4V58 - chains B and G of the 12 polymer chains in the assembly; structure by X-ray diffraction, 3.10 A resolution.

[Chain B]
Name: Fatty acid synthase alpha subunits
Source organism: Thermomyces lanuginosus
Amino-acid sequence (1878 residues; numbered 1 to 1878; the number before each row is that of its first residue):
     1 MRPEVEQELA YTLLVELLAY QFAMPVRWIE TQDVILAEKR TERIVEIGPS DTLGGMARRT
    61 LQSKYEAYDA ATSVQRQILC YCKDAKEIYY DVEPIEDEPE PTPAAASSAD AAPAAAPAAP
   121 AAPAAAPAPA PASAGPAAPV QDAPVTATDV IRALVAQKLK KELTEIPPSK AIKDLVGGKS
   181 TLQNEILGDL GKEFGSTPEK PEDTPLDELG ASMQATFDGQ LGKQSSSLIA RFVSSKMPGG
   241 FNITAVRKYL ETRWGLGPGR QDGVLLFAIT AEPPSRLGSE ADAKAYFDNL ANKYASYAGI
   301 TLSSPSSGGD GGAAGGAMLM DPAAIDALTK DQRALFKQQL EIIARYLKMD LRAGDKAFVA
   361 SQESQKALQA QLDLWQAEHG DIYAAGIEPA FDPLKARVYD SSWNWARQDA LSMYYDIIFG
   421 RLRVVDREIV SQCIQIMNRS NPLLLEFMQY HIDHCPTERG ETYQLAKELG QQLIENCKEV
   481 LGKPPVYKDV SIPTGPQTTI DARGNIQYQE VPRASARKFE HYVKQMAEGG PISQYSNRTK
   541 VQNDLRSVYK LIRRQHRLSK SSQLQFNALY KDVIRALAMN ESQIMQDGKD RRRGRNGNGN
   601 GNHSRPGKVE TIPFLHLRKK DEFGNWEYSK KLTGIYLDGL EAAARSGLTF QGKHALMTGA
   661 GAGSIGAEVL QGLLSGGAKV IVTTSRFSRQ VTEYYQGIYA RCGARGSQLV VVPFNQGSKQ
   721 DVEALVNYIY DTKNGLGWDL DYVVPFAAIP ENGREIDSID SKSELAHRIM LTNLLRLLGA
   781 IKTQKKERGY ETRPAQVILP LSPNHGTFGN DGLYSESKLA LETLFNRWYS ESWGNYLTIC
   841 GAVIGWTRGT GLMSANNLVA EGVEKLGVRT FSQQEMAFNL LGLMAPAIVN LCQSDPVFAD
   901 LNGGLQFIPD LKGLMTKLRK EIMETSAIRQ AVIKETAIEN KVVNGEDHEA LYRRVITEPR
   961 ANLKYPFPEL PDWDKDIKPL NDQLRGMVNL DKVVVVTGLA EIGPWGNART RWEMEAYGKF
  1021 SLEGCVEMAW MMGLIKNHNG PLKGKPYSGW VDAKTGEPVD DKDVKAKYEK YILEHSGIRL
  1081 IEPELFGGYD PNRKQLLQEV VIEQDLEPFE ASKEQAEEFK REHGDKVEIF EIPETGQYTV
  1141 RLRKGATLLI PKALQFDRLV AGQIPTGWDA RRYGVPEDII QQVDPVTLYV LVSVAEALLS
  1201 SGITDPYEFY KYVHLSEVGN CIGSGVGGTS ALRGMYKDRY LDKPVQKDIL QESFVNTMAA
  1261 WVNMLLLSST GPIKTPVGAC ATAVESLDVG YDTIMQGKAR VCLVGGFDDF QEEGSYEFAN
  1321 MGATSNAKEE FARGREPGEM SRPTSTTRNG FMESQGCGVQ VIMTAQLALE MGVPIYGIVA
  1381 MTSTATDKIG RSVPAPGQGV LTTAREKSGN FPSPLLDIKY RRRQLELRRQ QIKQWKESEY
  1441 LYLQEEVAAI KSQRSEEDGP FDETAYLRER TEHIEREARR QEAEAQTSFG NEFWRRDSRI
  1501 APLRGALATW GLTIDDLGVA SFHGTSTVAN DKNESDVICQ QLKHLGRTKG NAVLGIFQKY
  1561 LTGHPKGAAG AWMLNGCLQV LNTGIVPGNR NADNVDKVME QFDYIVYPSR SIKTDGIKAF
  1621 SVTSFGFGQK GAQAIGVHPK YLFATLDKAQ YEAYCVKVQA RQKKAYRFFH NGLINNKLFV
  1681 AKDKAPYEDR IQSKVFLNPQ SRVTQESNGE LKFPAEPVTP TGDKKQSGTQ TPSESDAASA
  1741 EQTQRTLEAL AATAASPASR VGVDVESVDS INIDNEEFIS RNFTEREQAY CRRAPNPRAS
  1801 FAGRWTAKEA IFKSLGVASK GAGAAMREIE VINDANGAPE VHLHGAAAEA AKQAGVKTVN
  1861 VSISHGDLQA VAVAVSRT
Unresolved in the structure: 95-324, 587-607, 1716-1878

[Chain G]
Name: Fatty acid synthase beta subunits
Source organism: Thermomyces lanuginosus
Amino-acid sequence (2060 residues; numbered 19 to 2078; the number before each row is that of its first residue):
    19 QSLRPLVLTH GSLEFSFLVP TSLHFQAAQL KDSFLATLPQ PTEELAQDDE PSSVVELVAR
    79 YIAFVAHEVD EGDEDAHPTN LEVLKLILNE FERAFMRGND VHAIAANVAG ITAKKIGVVR
   139 AYYAGRAAAG RAPKPYDSAL FRAAAENNVK IYSIFGGQGN IEEYFDELRE IYTTYPSFVE
   199 DLITSIAELL QSLAREWDAV KQYPKGLDIL QWLHNPESQP DTDYLVSAPV SFPLIGLVQL
   259 AHYMITCKTL GREPGELLER FSGTTGHSQG IVVAAAIATA RTWDEFATAA KRAVELLFWI
   319 GLRSQQAYPR TSLAPSTLQD SVENGEGTPT PMLSIRDLTR SAVQEHIDAT NQHLPEDRHI
   379 GISLVNSARN FVVTGPPISL YGLNLRLRKV KAPTGLDQNR IPFTQRKARF VNRFLPITAP
   439 FHSPYLAGAH AHILGDVDDM KIPASSLVIP VYDTKTGQDL RELGDEDIIP ELVRMITYDP
   499 VNWETATVFP DATHIVDFGP GGVSGIGVLT NRNKDGTGVR VILAGAIDGT NTEVGYKPEL
   559 FDRDDNAVQF AVDWVKEHGP RLVKTSVGQT FVDTKMSRLL GVPPVMVAGM TPTTVPWDFV
   619 AATMNAGYHI ELAGGGYYNA QKMSDAISKI EKAIPPGRGI TVNLIYVNPR AMGWQIPLLG
   679 RLRADGVPIE GLTIGAGVPS IEVANEYIQT LGIRHISFKP GSVDAIQQVI NIAKANPTFP
   739 IILQWTGGRG GGHHSFEDFH QPILLMYSRI RKCSNIVLVA GSGFGGSEDT YPYLTGSWST
   799 KFGYPPMPFD GCMFGSRMMT AKEAHTSKQA KQAIVDAPGV DDDQWENTYK RPTGGVITVL
   859 SEMGEPIHKL ATRGVLFWKE LDDKIFSLDR SKRVAELKKR RDYIIKKLND DFQKVWFGRN
   919 SAGEPVDLED MTYAEVVHRM VELMYVKHEK RWIDPSLKKL TGDFIRRVEE RFTSVEGQPS
   979 LLQNYSDLDE PYPAVDRILA AYPEASTQLI NAQDVQHFLL LCQRRGQKPV PFVPALDENF
  1039 EYWFKKDSLW QSEDIEAVYG QDVGRTCILQ GPVAAKYSKV IDEPIKDILD GIHNDHIKFL
  1099 LRDLYDGKEE NVPVIEYFGG RILKATDEEP DIDGLTASRD ANKISYRLSN APSANLPDVD
  1159 SFMQLIAGNS YSWRHAMFTT EVFVQGHRFQ TNPLKRLFAP TRGMYVEITN PDDPAKTVIS
  1219 VREPSQSAKL VKTVEIKLVG DNEIALTLFE GRTAEGGVVP LTFRFTYHPE AGYAPIREVM
  1279 EGRNDRIKEF YYRVWFAEKE VPFDTPLTAV FDGGREIVNA QAVADFVHAV GNTGEAFVDR
  1339 GKDFFAPMDF AIVVGWKAIT KPIFPRKIDG DLLKLVHLSN GYRMVPGAEP LKVGDVLDTT
  1399 AQINAVINQD SGKMVEVCGT LKRDGKPVMY VTSQFLYRGV YTDYENTFQR KDEVPMQLHI
  1459 ATPQDLAVLR SKEWFKLDDQ HDIELLGQTL VFRLQSLVRF KNKNVYSSVQ TIGQVLLELP
  1519 TKEIIQVASV DYEAGESHGN PVIDYLQRHG SSIEQPVNFE NPIPLSGKTP LELRAPASNE
  1579 NYARVSGDYN PIHVSRVFSS YANLPGTITH GMYTSAAVRS LVETWAAENN IGRVRSYHVN
  1639 MVGMVLPNDA ITVKLEHVGM IAGRKIIKVD ARNKDTDESV LQGEAEVEQP VTAYVFTGQG
  1699 SQEQGMGMDL YATSPVAKEV WDRADKHFRE NYGFSIIDIV KNNPKELTVH FGGPRGKIIR
  1759 QNYMSMTFET VNADGSIKTE KIFKEVDENS TSYTYRSPSG LLSATQFTQP ALTLMEKASF
  1819 EDMRSKGLVQ RDSTFAGHSL GEYSALVALA DVMPIESLVS VVFYRGLTMQ VAVERDEQGR
  1879 SNYAMCAVNP SRISPTFTEQ ALQYVVENIA EVTGWLLEIV NYNVANMQYV AAGDLRALDT
  1939 LANVLNILKM QKIDIQALMQ SMSLEDVRAH LVEIIQECRK QTEAKPQPVQ LERGFATIPL
  1999 RGIDVPFHST FLRSGVKPFR SFLLKKINKT TIDPSKLIGK YIPNVTAKPF EISKEYFEEV
  2059 HRLTGSPKIA NILANWDKYE
Small-molecule neighbours: FMN (flavin mononucleotide): Ala606, Gly607, Met608, Thr609, Pro610, Asn661, Ile663, Gly693, Ala694, Lys717, Thr744, Arg747, Gly748, Gly749, Ser780, Gly781, Phe782, Met811, Phe812, Gly813, Ser814, Met817, Leu1067, Gln1068, Gly1069, Ala1072

[Chain B / chain G interface]
Contacting residue pairs - 13 pairs, chain B then chain G:
  Glu66(B) - Lys407(G)  salt bridge
  Ala67(B) - His371(G)
  Tyr68(B) - His371(G)
  Ala70(B) - Gly400(G)
  Ala70(B) - Leu403(G)
  Ala70(B) - Lys407(G)
  Ala71(B) - Thr368(G)
  Ala71(B) - His371(G)
  Ala71(B) - Gly400(G)
  Ser73(B) - Thr335(G)
  Ser73(B) - Tyr399(G)
  Gln75(B) - Ser334(G)  hydrogen bond
  Gln75(B) - Thr335(G)

[In short]
Chain B and chain G form an interface of 7 and 8 residues respectively; the contacts include 1 hydrogen bond
and 1 salt bridge. Polar contacts include Glu66(B)-Lys407(G) and Gln75(B)-Ser334(G). Ligands of chain G:
flavin mononucleotide.
Here chain B is Fatty acid synthase alpha subunits and chain G is Fatty acid synthase beta subunits, both from
Thermomyces lanuginosus. Entry 4V58 (Crystal structure of fatty acid synthase from thermomyces lanuginosus at
3.1 angstrom resolution) was determined by X-ray diffraction.
